3PCM - chains M and Q of the 12 polymer chains in the assembly; structure by X-ray diffraction, 2.25 A resolution.

Chain M (and Q):
Protein: Protocatechuate 3,4-dioxygenase
Organism: Pseudomonas putida
Notes: EC 1.13.11.3; chain Q of this document is another copy of the same molecule, construct and numbering; everything in this record applies to it too
Reference sequence: P00437 (PCXB_PSEPU); residues 301-538 here correspond to UniProt positions 1-238 (UniProt number = residue number - 300)
Sequence (238 residues; numbered 301 to 538; the number before each row is that of its first residue):
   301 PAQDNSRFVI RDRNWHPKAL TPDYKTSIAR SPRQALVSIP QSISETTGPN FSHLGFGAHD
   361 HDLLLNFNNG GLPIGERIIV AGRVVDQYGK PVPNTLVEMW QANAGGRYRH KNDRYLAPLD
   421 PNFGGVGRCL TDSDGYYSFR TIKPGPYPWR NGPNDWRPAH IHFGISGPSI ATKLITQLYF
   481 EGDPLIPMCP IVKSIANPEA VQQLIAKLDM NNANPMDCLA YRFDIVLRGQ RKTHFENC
Unresolved in the structure: 368-370, 537-538
Metal / ion sites: Fe ion: Y408, H460, H462 (together with 6-hydroxyisonicotinic acid N-oxide, cyanide ion)
Ligand contacts: 6-hydroxyisonicotinic acid N-oxide (NNO): Y324, Y408, Y447, W449, R457, H460, H462, Q477, I491

Chain M / chain Q interface:
Pairs across the interface (16):
  H361(M) with F535(Q)
  D362(M) with F535(Q)
  I379(M) with H534(Q)
  S438(M) with F535(Q)
  R440(M) with F535(Q)
  N511(M) with V309(Q); Y388(Q); R531(Q), hydrogen bond (backbone-side chain)
  N512(M) with R531(Q); H534(Q), hydrogen bond (backbone-side chain)
  A513(M) with R531(Q), hydrogen bond (backbone-side chain)
  N514(M) with R531(Q), hydrogen bond; H534(Q), hydrogen bond (side chain-backbone); F535(Q); E536(Q)
  D517(M) with F535(Q)
Other interface residues (no listed pair), chain M (11 interface residues in all): F439

In short:
Chain M and chain Q form an interface of 11 and 6 residues respectively; the contacts include 5 hydrogen
bonds. Among the polar pairs are N511(M)-R531(Q), N512(M)-H534(Q) and A513(M)-R531(Q). Bound to chain M:
6-hydroxyisonicotinic acid N-oxide. Y408(M), H460(M) and H462(M) coordinate a Fe ion ion.
Both chains are Protocatechuate 3,4-dioxygenase (Pseudomonas putida). Entry 3PCM (Structure of protocatechuate
3,4-dioxygenase complexed with 6-hydroxynicotinic acid N-oxide and cyanide) was determined by X-ray
diffraction together with 3PCA, 3PCJ, 3PCK and 3PCL from the same study.
